Entry 7Z1N (electron microscopy, 3.90 A resolution); this record covers chains B and R of the 17 polymer chains in the assembly.

Chain B:
Molecule: DNA-directed RNA polymerase III subunit RPC2
From: Saccharomyces cerevisiae W303
Notes: EC 2.7.7.6
UniProtKB: P22276 (RPC2_YEAST); residue numbers follow UniProt; this construct covers 1-1149
Amino-acid sequence (1149 residues; each row starts with the number of its first residue):
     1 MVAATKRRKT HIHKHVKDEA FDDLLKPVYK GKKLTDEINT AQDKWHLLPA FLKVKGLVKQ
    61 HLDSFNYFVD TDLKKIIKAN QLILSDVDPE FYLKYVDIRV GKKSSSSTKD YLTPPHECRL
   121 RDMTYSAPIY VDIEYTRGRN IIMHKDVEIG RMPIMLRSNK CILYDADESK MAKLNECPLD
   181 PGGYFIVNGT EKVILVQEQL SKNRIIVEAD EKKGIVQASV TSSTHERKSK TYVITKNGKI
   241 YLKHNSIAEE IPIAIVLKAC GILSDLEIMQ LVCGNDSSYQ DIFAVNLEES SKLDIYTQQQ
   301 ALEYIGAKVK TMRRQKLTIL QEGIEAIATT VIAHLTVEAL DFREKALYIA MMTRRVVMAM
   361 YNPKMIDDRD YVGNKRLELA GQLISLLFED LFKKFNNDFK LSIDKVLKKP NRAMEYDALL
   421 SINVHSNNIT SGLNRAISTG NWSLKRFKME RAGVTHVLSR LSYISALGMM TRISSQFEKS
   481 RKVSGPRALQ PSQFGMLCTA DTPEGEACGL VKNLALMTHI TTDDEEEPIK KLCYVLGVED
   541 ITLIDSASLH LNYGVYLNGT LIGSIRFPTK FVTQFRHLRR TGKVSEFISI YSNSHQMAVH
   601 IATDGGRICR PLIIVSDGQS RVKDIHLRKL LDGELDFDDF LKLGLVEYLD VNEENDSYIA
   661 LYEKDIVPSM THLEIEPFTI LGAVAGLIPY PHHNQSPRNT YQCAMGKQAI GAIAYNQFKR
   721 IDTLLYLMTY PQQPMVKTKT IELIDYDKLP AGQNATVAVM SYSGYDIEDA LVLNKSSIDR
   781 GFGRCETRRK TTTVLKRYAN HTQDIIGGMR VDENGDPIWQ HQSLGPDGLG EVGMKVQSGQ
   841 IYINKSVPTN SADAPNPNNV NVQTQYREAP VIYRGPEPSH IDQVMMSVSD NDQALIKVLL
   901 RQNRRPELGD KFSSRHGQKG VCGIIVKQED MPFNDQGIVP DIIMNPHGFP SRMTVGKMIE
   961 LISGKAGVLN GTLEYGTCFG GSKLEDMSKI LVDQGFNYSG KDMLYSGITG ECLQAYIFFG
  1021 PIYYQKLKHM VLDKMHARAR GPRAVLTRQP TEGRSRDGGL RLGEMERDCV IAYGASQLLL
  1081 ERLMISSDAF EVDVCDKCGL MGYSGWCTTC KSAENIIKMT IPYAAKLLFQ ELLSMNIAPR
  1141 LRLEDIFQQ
Disordered / not traced: 1-37
Metal / ion sites: Zn2+: Cys1095, Cys1098, Cys1107, Cys1110
UniProt features mapped onto this chain:
  - zinc finger: Cys1095 to Cys1110 (C4-type)
  - binding site (Zn(2+)): Cys1095, Cys1098, Cys1107, Cys1110
From the paper describing this entry:
  - mutagenesis - Q199R, R481G: decreased growth
  - mutagenesis - K448A, R451V: unchanged growth

Chain R:
Molecule: 24-nt RNA strand
Sequence (24 nucleotides; row label = number of the first residue in the row; numbers below 1 keep their minus sign (U-4 is residue -4)):
    -4 UAUGCUAUGC AUAACGCCAC AGAG
Disordered / not traced: -4 to 10
Metal / ion sites: Mg2+: G19 (shared with 1 residue of chain A)

Chain B / chain R interface:
Residue-residue contacts (11; chain B residue first):
  His456(B) with C15(R), sugar contact
  Arg472(B) with A16(R), salt bridge to the phosphate; G17(R), salt bridge to the phosphate
  Glu504(B) with G19(R), phosphate contact
  Ala704(B) with A18(R), phosphate contact
  Gln708(B) with G17(R), hydrogen bond to the phosphate; A18(R), hydrogen bond to the phosphate
  Lys919(B) with G19(R), salt bridge to the phosphate
  His1029(B) with A18(R), sugar contact
  Ala1044(B) with G11(R), phosphate contact
  Glu1052(B) with G11(R), phosphate contact
Other interface residues (no listed pair), chain B (14 interface residues in all): Gly453, Pro503, Met705, Lys911, Lys1034
Other interface residues (no listed pair), chain R (7 interface residues in all): A14

Summary:
14 residues of chain B face 7 of chain R across their interface; the contacts include 2 hydrogen bonds and 3
salt bridges. Polar pairs include Gln708(B)-G17(R), Gln708(B)-A18(R) and Arg472(B)-A16(R). From the paper:
Q199R and R481G of chain B reduce growth; K448A and R451V of chain B leave growth unchanged.
Chain B is DNA-directed RNA polymerase III subunit RPC2 (Saccharomyces cerevisiae W303) and chain R is a 24-nt
RNA strand; the structure, Structure of yeast RNA Polymerase III Delta C53-C37-C11, was determined by electron
microscopy together with 7Z1L, 7Z1M and 7Z1O from the same study.
